Entry 6A5O (electron microscopy, 9.90 A resolution (very low resolution: no residue pairs are listed; an interface is given only as per-side residue counts)); this record covers chains N and b of the 23 polymer chains in the assembly.

== Chain N ==
Molecule: 198-nt DNA strand
Sequence (198 nucleotides; numbered -125 to 72; the number before each row is that of its first residue; numbers below 1 keep their minus sign (DG-125 is residue -125)):
  -125 GCTTACGTCA GTCTGGCCAT CTTTGTGTTT GGTGTGTTTG GGTGGTGGCC GTTTTCGTTG
   -65 TTTTTTTCTG TCTCGTGCCT GGTGTCTTGG GTGTAATCCC CTTGGCGGTT AAAACGCGGG
    -5 GGACAGCGCG TACGTGCGTT TAAGCGGTGC TAGAGCTGTC TACGACCAAT TGAGCGGCCT
    55 CGGCACCGGG ATTCTGAT
Not modelled in the structure: -125 to -106, -93 to -85

== Chain b ==
Name: Histone H4
Source organism: Homo sapiens
Reference sequence: P62805 (H4_HUMAN); residues 0-102 here correspond to UniProt positions 1-103 (UniProt number = residue number + 1)
Sequence (106 residues; row label = number of the first residue in the row; numbers below 1 keep their minus sign (Gly-3 is residue -3)):
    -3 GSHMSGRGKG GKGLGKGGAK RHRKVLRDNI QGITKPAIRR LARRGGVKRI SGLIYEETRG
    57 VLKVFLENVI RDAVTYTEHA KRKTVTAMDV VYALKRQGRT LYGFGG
Not modelled in the structure: -3 to 22
Construct notes: expression tag (-3 to -1)
Swiss-Prot annotation at these positions:
  - DNA-binding region: Lys16 to Lys20
  - modified residue: Ser1 (N-acetylserine), Arg3 (Asymmetric dimethylarginine), Lys5 (N6-(2-hydroxyisobutyryl)lysine), Lys8 (N6-(2-hydroxyisobutyryl)lysine), Lys12 (N6-(2-hydroxyisobutyryl)lysine), Lys16 (N6-(2-hydroxyisobutyryl)lysine), Lys20 (N6,N6,N6-trimethyllysine), Lys31 (N6-(2-hydroxyisobutyryl)lysine), Lys44 (N6-(2-hydroxyisobutyryl)lysine), Ser47 (Phosphoserine), Tyr51 (Phosphotyrosine), Lys59 (N6-(2-hydroxyisobutyryl)lysine), Lys77 (N6-(2-hydroxyisobutyryl)lysine), Lys79 (N6-(2-hydroxyisobutyryl)lysine), Thr80 (Phosphothreonine), Tyr88 (Phosphotyrosine), Lys91 (N6-(2-hydroxyisobutyryl)lysine)
  - cross-link (Glycyl lysine isopeptide (Lys-Gly)): Lys12 (interchain with G-Cter in SUMO2), Lys20 (interchain with G-Cter in SUMO2), Lys31 (interchain with G-Cter in SUMO2), Lys59 (interchain with G-Cter in SUMO2), Lys79 (interchain with G-Cter in SUMO2), Lys91 (interchain with G-Cter in SUMO2)

== How chain N and chain b interact ==
At this resolution (10 A) residue pairs are not listed: 7 residues of chain N and 10 of chain b lie at the interface.

== In short ==
7 residues of chain N face 10 of chain b across their interface. Curated annotation (UniProt) lists a
DNA-binding region on chain b.
Here chain N is a 198-nt DNA strand and chain b is Histone H4 (Homo sapiens). Entry 6A5O (RNA polymerase II
elongation complex stalled at SHL(-6) of the nucleosome) was determined by electron microscopy together with
6A5L, 6A5P, 6A5R, 6A5T, 6A5U and 6INQ from the same study.
